Entry 1WKF (X-ray diffraction, 2.20 A resolution); this record covers chain A.

== Chain A ==
Name: tRNA-guanine transglycosylase
Organism: Zymomonas mobilis
Notes: EC 2.4.2.29
Reference sequence: P28720 (TGT_ZYMMO); residues 2-386 here correspond to UniProt positions 1-385 (UniProt number = residue number - 1)
Sequence (386 residues; row label = number of the first residue in the row):
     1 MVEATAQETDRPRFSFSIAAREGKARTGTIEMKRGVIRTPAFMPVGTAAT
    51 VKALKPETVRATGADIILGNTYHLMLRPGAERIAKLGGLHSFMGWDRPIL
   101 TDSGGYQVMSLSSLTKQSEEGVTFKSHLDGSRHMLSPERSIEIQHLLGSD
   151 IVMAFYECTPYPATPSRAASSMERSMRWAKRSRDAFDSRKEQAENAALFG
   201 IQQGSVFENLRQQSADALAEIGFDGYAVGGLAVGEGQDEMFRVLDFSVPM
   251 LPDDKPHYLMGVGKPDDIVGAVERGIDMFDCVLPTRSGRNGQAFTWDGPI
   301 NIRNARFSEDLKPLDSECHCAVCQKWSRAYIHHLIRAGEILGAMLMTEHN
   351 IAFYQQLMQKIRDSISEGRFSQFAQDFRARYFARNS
Disordered / not traced: 1-10, 383-386
Sequence notes: engineered mutation Y156 (Asp155 in P28720)
Ion coordination: Zn2+: C318, C320, C323, H349

== In short ==
C318, C320, C323 and H349 form the Zn2+ site.
Chain A is tRNA-guanine transglycosylase (Zymomonas mobilis); the structure, TRNA-guanine transglycosylase,
was determined by X-ray diffraction together with 1WKD and 1WKE from the same study.
